4QV1 - chains S and T of the 28 polymer chains in the assembly; structure by X-ray diffraction, 2.50 A resolution.

== Chain S ==
Name: Proteasome subunit alpha type-6
Organism: Saccharomyces cerevisiae
Notes: EC 3.4.25.1
UniProtKB: P40302 (PSA6_YEAST); residues 0-233 here correspond to UniProt positions 1-234 (UniProt number = residue number + 1)
Amino-acid sequence (234 residues; row label = number of the first residue in the row; numbering starts at 0):
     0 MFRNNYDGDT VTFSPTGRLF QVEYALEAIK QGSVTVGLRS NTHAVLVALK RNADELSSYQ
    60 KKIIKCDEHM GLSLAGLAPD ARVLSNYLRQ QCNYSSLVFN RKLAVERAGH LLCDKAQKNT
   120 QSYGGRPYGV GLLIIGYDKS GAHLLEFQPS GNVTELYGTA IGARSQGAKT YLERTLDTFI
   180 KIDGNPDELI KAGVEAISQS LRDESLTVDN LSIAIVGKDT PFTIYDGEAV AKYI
Disordered / not traced: 0-2
UniProt features mapped onto this chain:
  - modified residue: Ser13 (Phosphoserine)
  - cross-link: Lys190 (Glycyl lysine isopeptide (Lys-Gly) (interchain with G-Cter in ubiquitin))

== Chain T ==
Name: Probable proteasome subunit alpha type-7
Organism: Saccharomyces cerevisiae
Notes: EC 3.4.25.1
UniProtKB: P21242 (PSA7_YEAST); residues -3 to 284 here correspond to UniProt positions 1-288 (UniProt number = residue number + 4)
Amino-acid sequence (288 residues; numbered -3 to 284; the number before each row is that of its first residue; numbers below 1 keep their minus sign (Met-3 is residue -3)):
    -3 MTSIGTGYDL SNSVFSPDGR NFQVEYAVKA VENGTTSIGI KCNDGVVFAV EKLITSKLLV
    57 PQKNVKIQVV DRHIGCVYSG LIPDGRHLVN RGREEAASFK KLYKTPIPIP AFADRLGQYV
   117 QAHTLYNSVR PFGVSTIFGG VDKNGAHLYM LEPSGSYWGY KGAATGKGRQ SAKAELEKLV
   177 DHHPEGLSAR EAVKQAAKII YLAHEDNKEK DFELEISWCS LSETNGLHKF VKGDLLQEAI
   237 DFAQKEINGD DDEDEDDSDN VMSSDDENAP VATNANATTD QEGDIHLE
Disordered / not traced: -3 to 1, 245-284
UniProt features mapped onto this chain:
  - modified residue: Thr-2 (N-acetylthreonine)

== Chain S / chain T interface ==
Contacting residue pairs - 62 pairs, chain S then chain T:
  Asn4(S) with Leu6(T)
  Tyr5(S) with Asp5(T), hydrogen bond; Leu6(T), hydrophobic
  Thr9(S) with Arg126(T)
  Val10(S) with Gln19(T); Val125(T); Arg126(T)
  Thr11(S) with Leu6(T); Gln19(T)
  Phe12(S) with Gln19(T); Tyr22(T), hydrophobic; Ala23(T), hydrophobic; Leu77(T), hydrophobic; Arg126(T); Pro127(T); Gly129(T)
  Ser13(S) with Tyr22(T)
  Pro14(S) with Tyr22(T), hydrophobic; Lys25(T)
  Thr15(S) with Lys25(T)
  Gly16(S) with Tyr22(T); Lys25(T); Ala26(T)
  Leu18(S) with Leu77(T), hydrophobic; Arg126(T)
  His109(S) with Arg82(T)
  Cys112(S) with Arg82(T)
  Asp113(S) with Arg82(T), salt bridge; Asn86(T)
  Gln116(S) with Pro79(T); Asp80(T); His83(T), hydrogen bond; Arg126(T)
  Thr119(S) with Arg126(T), hydrogen bond (backbone-side chain)
  Gln120(S) with His119(T); Val125(T); Arg126(T), hydrogen bond (backbone-backbone); Phe128(T)
  Ser121(S) with Ser124(T)
  Tyr122(S) with Ser124(T), hydrogen bond (backbone-backbone)
  Ser149(S) with Pro79(T)
  Gly150(S) with Pro79(T)
  Asn151(S) with Ile78(T); Pro79(T)
  Thr153(S) with Leu55(T); Asn60(T)
  Glu154(S) with Val56(T); Lys59(T); Asn60(T), hydrogen bond (backbone-side chain)
  Leu155(S) with Leu54(T); Leu55(T); Val56(T)
  Tyr156(S) with Leu54(T), hydrogen bond (backbone-backbone); Leu55(T); Val56(T); Pro57(T)
  Gly157(S) with Leu54(T)
  Lys168(S) with Leu54(T)
  Leu171(S) with Leu54(T)
  Glu172(S) with Ser52(T), hydrogen bond; Lys53(T)
  Leu175(S) with Lys53(T)
Other interface residues (no listed pair), chain S (34 interface residues in all): Arg38, Glu105, Val152
Other interface residues (no listed pair), chain T (30 interface residues in all): Asn123

== Summary ==
The interface between chain S and chain T involves 34 residues on one side and 30 on the other, with 8
hydrogen bonds and 1 salt bridge. Polar contacts include Asp113(S)-Arg82(T), Tyr5(S)-Asp5(T) and
Gln116(S)-His83(T).
Chain S is Proteasome subunit alpha type-6 and chain T is Probable proteasome subunit alpha type-7, both from
Saccharomyces cerevisiae; the structure, yCP beta5-M45A mutant, was determined by X-ray diffraction (same
publication as 4QUX, 4QUY, 4QV0, 4QV3, 4QV4, 4QV5 and 42 further entries).
